7WUT - chains A and D of the 4 polymer chains in the assembly; structure by electron microscopy, 3.50 A resolution.

Chain A (and D):
Molecule: Core protein
Source organism: Dengue virus 2
Notes: EC 3.4.21.91, 3.6.1.15, 3.6.4.13; chain D of this document is another copy of the same molecule, construct and numbering; everything in this record applies to it too
UniProt: H9M640 (H9M640_9FLAV); residues 11-339 here correspond to UniProt positions 786-1114 (UniProt number = residue number + 775)
Amino-acid sequence (329 residues; row label = number of the first residue in the row):
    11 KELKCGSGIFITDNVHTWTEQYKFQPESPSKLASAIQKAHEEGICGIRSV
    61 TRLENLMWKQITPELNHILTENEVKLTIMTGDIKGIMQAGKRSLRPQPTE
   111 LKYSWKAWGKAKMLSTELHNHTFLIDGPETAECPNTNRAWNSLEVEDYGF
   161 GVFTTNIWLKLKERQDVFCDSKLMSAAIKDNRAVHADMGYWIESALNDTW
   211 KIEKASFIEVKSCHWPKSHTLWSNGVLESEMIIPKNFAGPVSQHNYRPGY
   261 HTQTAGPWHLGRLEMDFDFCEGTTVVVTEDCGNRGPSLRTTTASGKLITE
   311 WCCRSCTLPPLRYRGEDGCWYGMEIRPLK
Disordered / not traced: 11-13, 117-126
Disulfide bonds: Cys55-Cys143, Cys179-Cys223, Cys280-Cys329, Cys291-Cys312, Cys313-Cys316
What the authors report for this chain:
  - conformationally variable residues: Gly18 to Thr27
  - self-association interface (contacts with another copy of this molecule): Gly18 to Thr27

Interface between chain A and chain D:
Contacting residue pairs (14):
  Lys14(A) - Glu30(D)
  Lys14(A) - Gln31(D)
  Lys14(A) - Val162(D)
  Lys14(A) - Phe163(D)  hydrogen bond (backbone-backbone)
  Lys14(A) - Thr164(D)
  Cys15(A) - Glu30(D)
  Gly16(A) - Phe163(D)
  Glu30(A) - Lys14(D)
  Glu30(A) - Cys15(D)
  Gln31(A) - Lys14(D)
  Val162(A) - Lys14(D)
  Phe163(A) - Lys14(D)  hydrogen bond (backbone-backbone)
  Phe163(A) - Gly16(D)
  Thr164(A) - Lys14(D)
Interface residues without a listed pair, chain A (10 interface residues in all): Thr22, His26
Interface residues without a listed pair, chain D (11 interface residues in all): Thr22, His26, Thr29

Overview:
10 residues of chain A face 11 of chain D across their interface; the contacts include 2 hydrogen bonds. The
hydrogen-bonded pair Lys14(A)-Phe163(D) is a backbone contact. From the paper: conformational variability at
Gly18(A); a self-association interface involving Gly18(A).
Chain A and chain D are both Core protein (Dengue virus 2); the structure, CryoEM structure of stable sNS1
tetramer, was determined by electron microscopy (same publication as 7WUS, 7WUU and 7WUV).
